PDB entry 8S82 | electron microscopy, 2.92 A resolution | chains L and C of the 4 polymer chains in the assembly

== Chain L ==
Name: ATP-dependent DNA helicase II subunit 2
Source organism: Saccharomyces cerevisiae
Reference sequence: Q04437 (KU80_YEAST); residues 0-628 here correspond to UniProt positions 1-629 (UniProt number = residue number + 1)
Amino-acid sequence (629 residues; row label = number of the first residue in the row; numbering starts at 0):
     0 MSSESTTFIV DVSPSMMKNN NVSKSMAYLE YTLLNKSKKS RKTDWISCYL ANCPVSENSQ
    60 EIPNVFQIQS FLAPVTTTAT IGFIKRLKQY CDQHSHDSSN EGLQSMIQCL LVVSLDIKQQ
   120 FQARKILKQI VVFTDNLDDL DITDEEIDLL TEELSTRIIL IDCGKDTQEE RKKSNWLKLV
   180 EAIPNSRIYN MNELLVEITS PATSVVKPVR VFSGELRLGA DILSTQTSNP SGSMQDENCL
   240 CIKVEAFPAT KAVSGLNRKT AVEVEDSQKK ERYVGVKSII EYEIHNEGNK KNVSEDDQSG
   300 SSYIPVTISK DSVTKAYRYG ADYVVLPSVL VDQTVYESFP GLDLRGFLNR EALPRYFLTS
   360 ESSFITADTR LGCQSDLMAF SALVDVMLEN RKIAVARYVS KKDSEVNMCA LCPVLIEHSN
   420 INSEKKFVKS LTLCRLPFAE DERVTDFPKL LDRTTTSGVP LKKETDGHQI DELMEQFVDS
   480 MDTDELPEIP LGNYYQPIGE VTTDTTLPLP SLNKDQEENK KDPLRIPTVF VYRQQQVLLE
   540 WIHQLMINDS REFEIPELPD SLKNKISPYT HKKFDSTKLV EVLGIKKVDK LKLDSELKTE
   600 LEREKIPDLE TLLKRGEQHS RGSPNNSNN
Disordered / not traced: 0, 588-628

== Chain C ==
Molecule: 21-nt DNA strand
Sequence (21 nucleotides; each row starts with the number of its first residue):
     1 ACACACACAC CCACACACCA C

== Chain L / chain C interface ==
Pairs across the interface - 9 pairs, chain L then chain C:
  Arg209(L) - DC16(C)  salt bridge to the phosphate
  Arg257(L) - DA9(C)  salt bridge to the phosphate
  Arg257(L) - DC10(C)  phosphate contact
  Lys258(L) - DC10(C)  phosphate contact
  Thr259(L) - DA9(C)  phosphate contact
  Thr259(L) - DC10(C)  hydrogen bond to the phosphate
  Lys276(L) - DC11(C)  phosphate contact
  Ser277(L) - DC10(C)  hydrogen bond to the phosphate
  Ser277(L) - DC11(C)  hydrogen bond to the phosphate
Other interface residues (no listed pair), chain L (7 interface residues in all): Asn256

== Overview ==
7 residues of chain L face 4 of chain C across their interface; the contacts include 3 hydrogen bonds and 2
salt bridges. Polar pairs include Thr259(L)-DC10(C), Ser277(L)-DC10(C) and Ser277(L)-DC11(C).
Chain L is ATP-dependent DNA helicase II subunit 2 (Saccharomyces cerevisiae) and chain C is a 21-nt DNA
strand; the structure, Restriction on Ku Inward Translocation Caps Telomere Ends, was determined by electron
microscopy (same publication as 8S8P).
